Entry 6L5J (X-ray diffraction, 2.77 A resolution); this record covers chains A and B.

== Chain A (and B) ==
Protein: Rootletin
Organism: Homo sapiens
Notes: chain B of this document is another copy of the same molecule, construct and numbering; everything in this record applies to it too
UniProtKB: Q5TZA2 (CROCC_HUMAN); residue numbers follow UniProt; this construct covers 1108-1317
Chain sequence (215 residues; each row starts with the number of its first residue):
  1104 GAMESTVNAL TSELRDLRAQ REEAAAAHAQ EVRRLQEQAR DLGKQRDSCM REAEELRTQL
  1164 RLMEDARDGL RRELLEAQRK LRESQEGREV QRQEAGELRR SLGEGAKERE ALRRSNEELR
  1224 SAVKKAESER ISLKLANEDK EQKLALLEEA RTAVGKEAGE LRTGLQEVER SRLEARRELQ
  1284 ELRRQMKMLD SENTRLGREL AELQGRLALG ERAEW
Unresolved in the structure: 1104-1105, 1314-1318 (chain B: 1104-1106, 1315-1318)
Differences from the reference sequence: expression tag (1104-1107, 1318); engineered mutation Mse1153 (Leu in Q5TZA2), Mse1166 (Leu in Q5TZA2)
Modified positions: Mse1106, Mse1153, Mse1166 (selenomethionine); Mse1289, Mse1291 (selenomethionine; parent Met)
Reported in the primary citation:
  - self-association interface (contacts with another copy of this molecule); pairs are residue here / residue on that copy: H1131-H1131 (pi stacking), C1152-C1152 (disulfide), S1187, Q1194

== Interface between chain A and chain B ==
Cross-chain cystine bridges: C1152(A)-C1152(B)
Residue-residue contacts - 142 pairs, chain A then chain B:
  V1110(A) - V1110(B)  hydrophobic
  L1113(A) - V1110(B)  hydrophobic
  L1113(A) - T1114(B)
  T1114(A) - L1113(B)
  E1116(A) - L1117(B)
  L1120(A) - L1117(B)  hydrophobic
  L1120(A) - R1121(B)
  R1121(A) - L1120(B)
  R1124(A) - L1120(B)
  H1131(A) - A1127(B)
  H1131(A) - H1131(B)
  E1134(A) - H1131(B)  salt bridge
  V1135(A) - H1131(B)
  V1135(A) - E1134(B)
  L1138(A) - V1135(B)  hydrophobic
  L1138(A) - L1138(B)  hydrophobic
  A1142(A) - L1145(B)
  L1145(A) - A1142(B)  hydrophobic
  L1145(A) - R1149(B)
  G1146(A) - L1145(B)
  Q1148(A) - R1149(B)
  R1149(A) - Q1148(B)
  C1152(A) - C1152(B)  disulfide
  C1152(A) - Mse1153(B)
  Mse1153(A) - C1152(B)  hydrogen bond (backbone-side chain)
  L1159(A) - A1156(B)
  L1159(A) - R1160(B)
  R1160(A) - L1159(B)
  L1163(A) - Q1162(B)
  L1163(A) - L1163(B)  hydrophobic
  Mse1166(A) - Mse1166(B)
  Mse1166(A) - E1167(B)
  Mse1166(A) - R1170(B)
  E1167(A) - Mse1166(B)
  R1170(A) - Mse1166(B)
  R1170(A) - A1169(B)
  R1170(A) - L1173(B)
  L1173(A) - R1170(B)
  L1173(A) - L1173(B)  hydrophobic
  L1173(A) - R1174(B)
  R1174(A) - L1173(B)
  E1176(A) - L1177(B)
  L1177(A) - E1176(B)
  L1177(A) - L1177(B)
  A1180(A) - A1180(B)  hydrophobic
  K1183(A) - L1184(B)
  L1184(A) - K1183(B)
  L1184(A) - L1184(B)
  S1187(A) - L1184(B)
  S1187(A) - S1187(B)  hydrogen bond
  S1187(A) - Q1188(B)  hydrogen bond
  S1187(A) - R1191(B)  hydrogen bond (backbone-side chain)
  Q1188(A) - S1187(B)
  G1190(A) - R1191(B)
  R1191(A) - E1186(B)
  R1191(A) - S1187(B)
  R1191(A) - Q1194(B)
  Q1194(A) - R1191(B)
  Q1194(A) - Q1194(B)
  Q1194(A) - R1195(B)
  R1195(A) - Q1194(B)
  L1201(A) - L1201(B)  hydrophobic
  R1202(A) - L1201(B)
  L1205(A) - S1204(B)
  L1205(A) - L1205(B)  hydrophobic
  E1211(A) - R1212(B)  salt bridge
  R1212(A) - G1208(B)
  R1212(A) - E1211(B)  salt bridge
  R1212(A) - L1215(B)
  L1215(A) - R1216(B)
  L1215(A) - N1219(B)
  R1216(A) - L1215(B)
  N1219(A) - L1215(B)
  N1219(A) - N1219(B)
  N1219(A) - L1222(B)
  L1222(A) - N1219(B)
  L1222(A) - L1222(B)  hydrophobic
  L1222(A) - R1223(B)
  R1223(A) - L1222(B)
  V1226(A) - V1226(B)  hydrophobic
  A1229(A) - A1229(B)  hydrophobic
  E1232(A) - R1233(B)
  R1233(A) - E1232(B)
  R1233(A) - L1236(B)
  L1236(A) - R1233(B)
  L1236(A) - K1237(B)
  L1236(A) - N1240(B)
  A1239(A) - N1240(B)
  N1240(A) - L1236(B)  hydrogen bond (side chain-backbone)
  N1240(A) - A1239(B)
  N1240(A) - N1240(B)  hydrogen bond (side chain-backbone)
  N1240(A) - K1243(B)
  K1243(A) - N1240(B)  hydrogen bond
  K1243(A) - K1243(B)
  E1244(A) - K1243(B)  salt bridge
  L1247(A) - K1243(B)
  L1247(A) - K1246(B)
  L1247(A) - L1247(B)  hydrophobic
  L1247(A) - L1250(B)  hydrophobic
  L1250(A) - L1250(B)  hydrophobic
  L1250(A) - E1251(B)
  L1250(A) - R1254(B)
  E1251(A) - L1250(B)
  V1257(A) - V1257(B)  hydrophobic
  E1260(A) - R1265(B)  salt bridge
  L1264(A) - A1261(B)  hydrophobic
  L1264(A) - L1264(B)
  L1264(A) - R1265(B)
  R1265(A) - E1260(B)  salt bridge
  R1265(A) - L1264(B)
  L1268(A) - L1264(B)  hydrophobic
  L1268(A) - L1268(B)  hydrophobic
  V1271(A) - L1268(B)  hydrophobic
  V1271(A) - V1271(B)
  V1271(A) - R1275(B)
  E1272(A) - V1271(B)
  S1274(A) - R1275(B)
  R1275(A) - V1271(B)
  R1275(A) - S1274(B)
  R1279(A) - E1281(B)  salt bridge
  L1282(A) - A1278(B)
  L1282(A) - E1281(B)
  L1285(A) - L1285(B)  hydrophobic
  L1285(A) - Mse1289(B)
  R1286(A) - E1281(B)  salt bridge
  R1286(A) - L1285(B)
  Q1288(A) - Mse1289(B)
  Mse1289(A) - Mse1289(B)
  Mse1289(A) - L1292(B)  hydrophobic
  L1292(A) - Mse1289(B)  hydrophobic
  L1292(A) - L1292(B)  hydrophobic
  L1292(A) - N1296(B)
  D1293(A) - L1292(B)
  N1296(A) - L1292(B)
  N1296(A) - N1296(B)
  N1296(A) - L1299(B)
  L1299(A) - N1296(B)
  L1299(A) - L1299(B)  hydrophobic
  E1302(A) - L1303(B)
  L1303(A) - E1302(B)
  L1303(A) - L1303(B)  hydrophobic
  L1303(A) - L1306(B)  hydrophobic
Also at the interface, not in a pair above, chain A (98 interface residues in all): L1117, Q1139, A1156, Q1162, A1169, E1186, A1198, S1204, S1218, A1225, A1253, R1254, A1261, E1281, E1295, L1306, Q1307, L1310
Also at the interface, not in a pair above, chain B (99 interface residues in all): T1109, A1128, Q1139, Q1141, E1155, G1190, A1198, S1218, A1253, G1267, L1282, R1286, D1293, G1300, Q1307, L1310

== Summary ==
98 residues of chain A and 99 residues of chain B are in contact; the contacts include 1 disulfide bond, 7
hydrogen bonds and 8 salt bridges. Polar pairs include E1134(A)-H1131(B), E1211(A)-R1212(B) and
E1244(A)-K1243(B). From the paper: a self-association interface involving H1131(A), C1152(A) and S1187(A)
among others.
Chain A and chain B are both Rootletin (Homo sapiens); the structure, Crystal structure of human rootletin
1108-1317, was determined by X-ray diffraction (same publication as 6L5H).
